3ON9 - chain A; structure by X-ray diffraction, 1.57 A resolution.

# Chain A
Protein: Tumour necrosis factor receptor
From: Ectromelia virus
Notes: fragment: SECRET domain
UniProtKB: Q7TDW8 (Q7TDW8_9POXV); numbering as in UniProt (aligned over 162-320)
Sequence (163 residues; numbered 158 to 320; the number before each row is that of its first residue):
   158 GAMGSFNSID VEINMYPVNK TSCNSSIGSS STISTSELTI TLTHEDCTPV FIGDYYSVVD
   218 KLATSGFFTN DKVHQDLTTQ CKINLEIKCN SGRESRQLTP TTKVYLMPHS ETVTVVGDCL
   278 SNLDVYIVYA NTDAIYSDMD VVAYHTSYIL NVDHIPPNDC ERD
Unresolved in the structure: 158-160
Construct notes: expression tag (158-161)
Disulfide bonds: Cys180-Cys317, Cys204-Cys238, Cys246-Cys276
Reported in the primary citation:
  - mutagenesis - D167A/E169A/D316A: abolished binding to CCL28
  - mutagenesis - D167A/E169A/D316A: abolished binding to CCL25
  - mutagenesis - D167A/E169A/D316A: abolished binding to CXCL12

# Summary
From the paper: D167A/E169A/D316A abolish binding to CCL28; D167A/E169A/D316A abolish binding to CCL25.
Chain A is Tumour necrosis factor receptor (Ectromelia virus); the structure, The SECRET domain from
Ectromelia virus, was determined by X-ray diffraction together with 3ONA from the same study.
